PDB entry 8VX7 | X-ray diffraction, 2.75 A resolution | chains A and C of the 3 polymer chains in the assembly

== Chain A ==
Protein: CID7
From: synthetic construct
Amino-acid sequence (162 residues; row label = number of the first residue in the row; numbering starts at 0):
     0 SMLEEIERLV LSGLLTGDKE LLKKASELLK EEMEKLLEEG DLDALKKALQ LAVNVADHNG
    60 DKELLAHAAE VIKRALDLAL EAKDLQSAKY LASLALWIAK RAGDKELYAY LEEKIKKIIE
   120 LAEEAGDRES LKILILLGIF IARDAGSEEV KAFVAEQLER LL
Not modelled in the structure: 161

== Chain C ==
Protein: MC1
Amino-acid sequence (8 residues; row label = number of the first residue in the row):
     1 PLFAPLFA
Modified residues: P1, P5 (D-proline; DPR); L2, L6 (N-methylleucine; MLE); F3, F7 (N-methylphenylalanine; MEA); A4, A8 (D-alanine; DAL)
Covalently attached groups: covalent link P1-A8

== Chain A / chain C interface ==
Residue-residue contacts (18; chain A residue first):
  Q49(A) - L6(C)
  Q49(A) - F7(C)
  V52(A) - F7(C)
  N53(A) - L6(C)  hydrogen bond (side chain-backbone)
  D56(A) - F7(C)
  Y89(A) - P1(C)
  Y89(A) - F7(C)  hydrogen bond (side chain-backbone)
  Y89(A) - A8(C)
  S92(A) - P1(C)
  S92(A) - L2(C)
  S92(A) - A8(C)
  L93(A) - A8(C)
  L95(A) - F3(C)
  W96(A) - F7(C)
  K99(A) - F3(C)
  I132(A) - L2(C)
  L135(A) - L2(C)
  L136(A) - L2(C)
Other interface residues (no listed pair), chain A (15 interface residues in all): K88, F139

== Overview ==
Chain A and chain C form an interface of 15 and 6 residues respectively; the contacts include 2 hydrogen
bonds. Polar contacts include N53(A)-L6(C) and Y89(A)-F7(C).
Chain A is CID7 (synthetic construct) and chain C is MC1; the structure, Computationally designed tunable C2
symmetric tandem repeat homodimer, bound to cyclic peptide, was determined by X-ray diffraction.
